Entry 9B9R (electron microscopy, 3.70 A resolution); this record covers chains B and C of the 4 polymer chains in the assembly.

[Chain B (and C)]
Molecule: Zinc finger and BTB domain-containing protein 5
Organism: Homo sapiens
Notes: fragment: BTB domain; chain C of this document is another copy of the same molecule, construct and numbering; everything in this record applies to it too
Reference sequence: O15062 (ZBTB5_HUMAN); numbering as in UniProt (aligned over 1-124)
Amino-acid sequence (168 residues; row label = number of the first residue in the row; numbers below 1 keep their minus sign (Met-43 is residue -43)):
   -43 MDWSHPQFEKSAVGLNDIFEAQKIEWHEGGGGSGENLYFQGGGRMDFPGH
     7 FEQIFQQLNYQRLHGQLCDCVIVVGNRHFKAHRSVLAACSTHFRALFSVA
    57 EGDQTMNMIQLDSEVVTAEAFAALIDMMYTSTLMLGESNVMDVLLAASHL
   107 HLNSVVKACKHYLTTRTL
Disordered / not traced: -43 to 1, 55-62, 121-124
Sequence notes: initiating methionine (-43); expression tag (-42 to 0)

[Chain B / chain C interface]
Residue-residue contacts (17; chain B residue first):
  His48(B) with His48(C), hydrogen bond; His107(C)
  Ala51(B) with Leu52(C), hydrophobic
  Glu70(B) with Lys116(C), salt bridge
  Val71(B) with Asn109(C)
  Leu101(B) with Ser104(C), hydrogen bond (backbone-side chain)
  Ser104(B) with Leu101(C), hydrogen bond (side chain-backbone); Ser104(C), hydrogen bond; His105(C)
  His105(B) with Ser104(C), hydrogen bond (backbone-side chain); His107(C), hydrogen bond (backbone-side chain)
  His107(B) with His48(C); His105(C), hydrogen bond (side chain-backbone)
  Asn109(B) with Val71(C)
  Lys113(B) with Glu70(C), salt bridge
  Lys116(B) with Glu70(C); Leu101(C)
Interface residues without a listed pair, chain B (15 interface residues in all): Asp68, Met97, Asp98, Leu100
Interface residues without a listed pair, chain C (15 interface residues in all): Ala51, Asp68, Leu100, Val112, Leu119

[Summary]
The chain B/chain C interface involves 15 residues from each chain; the contacts include 7 hydrogen bonds and
2 salt bridges. Among the polar pairs are Glu70(B)-Lys116(C), Lys113(B)-Glu70(C) and His48(B)-His48(C).
Both chains are Zinc finger and BTB domain-containing protein 5 (Homo sapiens). Entry 9B9R (Cryo-EM structure
of the ZBTB5 BTB domain filament) was determined by electron microscopy together with 9B9V from the same
study.
